Entry 2OUI (X-ray diffraction, 1.77 A resolution); this record covers chains B and D of the 4 polymer chains in the assembly.

Chain B (and D):
Molecule: NADP-dependent alcohol dehydrogenase
Organism: Entamoeba histolytica
Notes: EC 1.1.1.2; chain D of this document is another copy of the same molecule, construct and numbering; everything in this record applies to it too
UniProtKB: P35630 (ADH1_ENTHI); numbering as in UniProt (aligned over 1-360)
Amino-acid sequence (360 residues; row label = number of the first residue in the row):
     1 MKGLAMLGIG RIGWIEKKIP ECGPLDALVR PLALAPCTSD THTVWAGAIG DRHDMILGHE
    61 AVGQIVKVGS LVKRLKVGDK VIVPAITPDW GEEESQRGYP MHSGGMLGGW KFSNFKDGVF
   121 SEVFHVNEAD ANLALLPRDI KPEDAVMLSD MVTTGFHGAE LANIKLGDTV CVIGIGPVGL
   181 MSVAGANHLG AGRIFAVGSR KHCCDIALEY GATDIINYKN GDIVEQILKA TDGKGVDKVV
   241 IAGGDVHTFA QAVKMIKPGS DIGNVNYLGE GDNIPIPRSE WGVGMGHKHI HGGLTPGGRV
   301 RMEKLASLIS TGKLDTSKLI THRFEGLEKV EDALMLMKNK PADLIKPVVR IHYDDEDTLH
Construct notes: engineered mutation Pro-275 (Asp in P35630)
UniProt features mapped onto this chain:
  - binding site (NADP(+)): Lys-346
Bound ions: Zn2+: Cys-37, His-59, Asp-150 (together with cacodylate ion)

Interface between chain B and chain D:
Pairs across the interface - 24 pairs, chain B then chain D:
  Pro-24(B) with Pro-24(D), hydrophobic; Leu-71(D), hydrophobic
  Leu-25(B) with Leu-25(D), hydrophobic
  Leu-71(B) with Pro-24(D)
  Lys-73(B) with Glu-92(D), salt bridge
  Arg-74(B) with Glu-92(D), salt bridge
  Trp-90(B) with Trp-90(D); Gly-91(D); Gln-96(D)
  Gly-91(B) with Trp-90(D); Ala-131(D)
  Glu-92(B) with Lys-73(D), salt bridge
  Glu-93(B) with Arg-299(D); Val-300(D)
  Gln-96(B) with Trp-90(D); Ala-131(D), hydrogen bond (side chain-backbone); Arg-299(D); Val-300(D), hydrogen bond (side chain-backbone)
  Ala-131(B) with Gly-91(D); Gln-96(D), hydrogen bond (backbone-side chain)
  Arg-299(B) with Glu-93(D); Gln-96(D)
  Val-300(B) with Glu-93(D); Gln-96(D), hydrogen bond (backbone-side chain)
Also at the interface, not in a pair above, chain B (14 interface residues in all): Gly-298
Also at the interface, not in a pair above, chain D (13 interface residues in all): Gly-298

In short:
14 residues of chain B face 13 of chain D across their interface; the contacts include 4 hydrogen bonds and 3
salt bridges. Among the polar pairs are Lys-73(B)/Glu-92(D), Arg-74(B)/Glu-92(D) and Gln-96(B)/Ala-131(D).
From UniProt: NADP+-binding residue Lys-346(B) on chain B.
Chain B and chain D are both NADP-dependent alcohol dehydrogenase (Entamoeba histolytica); the structure,
D275P mutant of alcohol dehydrogenase from protozoa Entamoeba histolytica, was determined by X-ray
diffraction, deposited together with 2NVB.
